Entry 3LBK (X-ray diffraction, 2.30 A resolution); this record covers chain A.

[Chain A]
Protein: E3 ubiquitin-protein ligase Mdm2
Organism: Homo sapiens
Notes: EC 6.3.2.-; fragment: p53 binding domain
UniProtKB: Q00987 (MDM2_HUMAN); numbering as in UniProt (aligned over 18-111)
Chain sequence (95 residues; each row starts with the number of its first residue):
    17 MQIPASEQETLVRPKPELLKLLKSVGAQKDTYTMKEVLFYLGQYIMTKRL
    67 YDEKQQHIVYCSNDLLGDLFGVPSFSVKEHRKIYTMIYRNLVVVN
Not modelled in the structure: 17-25, 111
Differences from the reference sequence: expression tag (17); engineered mutation E33 (Leu in Q00987)
Swiss-Prot annotation at these positions:
  - mutagenesis: G58 (G58A: No effect on its ability to induce apoptosis)

[Overview]
From UniProt: one mutagenesis site.
Chain A is E3 ubiquitin-protein ligase Mdm2 (Homo sapiens); the structure, Structure of human MDM2 protein in
complex with a small molecule inhibitor, was determined by X-ray diffraction (same publication as 3LBJ and
3LBL).
